6O1K - chains F and P of the 16 polymer chains in the assembly; structure by electron microscopy, 3.13 A resolution.

[Chain F]
Protein: RNA-binding protein Hfq
Source organism: Pseudomonas aeruginosa (strain ATCC 15692 / DSM 22644 / CIP 104116 / JCM 14847 / LMG 12228 / 1C / PRS 101 / PAO1)
Reference sequence: Q9HUM0 (HFQ_PSEAE); residue numbers follow UniProt; this construct covers 5-71
Sequence (67 residues; each row starts with the number of its first residue):
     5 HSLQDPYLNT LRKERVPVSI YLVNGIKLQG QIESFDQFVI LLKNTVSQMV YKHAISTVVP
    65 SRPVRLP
Not modelled in the structure: 5, 71
From the paper describing this entry:
  - binding site for the 18-nt RNA strand (chain P): Tyr25, Leu26, Ile30, Lys31, Leu32, Gln33, Gln52, Thr61
  - specificity-determining residues: Gln33

[Chain P]
Molecule: 18-nt RNA strand
Source organism: Pseudomonas aeruginosa
Sequence (18 nucleotides; row label = number of the first residue in the row):
     1 AAAAAUAACA ACAAGAGG

[Chain F / chain P interface]
Contacting residue pairs (20; chain F residue first):
  Tyr25(F) with A14(P), stacking on the base
  Leu26(F) with G17(P), base contact
  Asn28(F) with G15(P), phosphate contact
  Gly29(F) with A14(P), hydrogen bond to the sugar; G15(P), sugar contact; A16(P), phosphate contact
  Ile30(F) with G15(P), sugar contact; A16(P), phosphate contact; G17(P), base contact; G18(P), sugar contact
  Lys31(F) with A16(P), salt bridge to the phosphate
  Leu32(F) with A16(P), base contact; G17(P), base contact
  Gln33(F) with A16(P), hydrogen bond to the base
  Leu46(F) with A16(P), base contact
  Asn48(F) with A16(P), hydrogen bond to the base
  Gln52(F) with A16(P), hydrogen bond to the base; G17(P), hydrogen bond to the base
  Thr61(F) with A14(P), hydrogen bond to the base
  Val63(F) with A14(P), base contact
Other interface residues (no listed pair), chain F (14 interface residues in all): Ser60

[Overview]
Chain F and chain P form an interface of 14 and 5 residues respectively, with 6 hydrogen bonds, 1 salt bridge
and 1 aromatic stacking contact. Polar pairs include Gln33(F)-A16(P), Asn48(F)-A16(P) and Gln52(F)-A16(P). The
paper reports a binding site for the 18-nt RNA strand (chain P) at Tyr25(F), Leu26(F) and Ile30(F) among
others; the specificity determinant Gln33(F).
Chain F is RNA-binding protein Hfq (Pseudomonas aeruginosa (strain ATCC 15692 / DSM 22644 / CIP 104116 / JCM
14847 / LMG 12228 / 1C / PRS 101 / PAO1)) and chain P is an 18-nt RNA strand (Pseudomonas aeruginosa); the
structure, Architectural principles for Hfq/Crc-mediated regulation of gene expression. Hfq-Crc-amiE 2:2:2
complex (core complex), was determined by electron microscopy together with 6O1L and 6O1M from the same study.
